Entry 8V9K (electron microscopy, 3.10 A resolution); this record covers chains A and N of the 59 polymer chains in the assembly.

[Chain A]
Molecule: 23S Ribosomal RNA
Organism: Mycolicibacterium smegmatis MC2 155
Sequence (3164 nucleotides; numbered -2 to 3161; the number before each row is that of its first residue; numbers below 1 keep their minus sign (U-2 is residue -2)):
    -2 UUGUAAGUGU UUAAGGGCGC AUGGUGGAUG CCUUGGCACU GGGAGCCGAU GAAGGACGUA
    58 GGAGGCUGCG AUAAGCCUCG GGGAGCUGUC AACCGAGCGU UGAUCCGAGG AUGUCCGAAU
   118 GGGGAAACCC GGCACGAGUG AUGUCGUGUC ACCAGGCGCU GAAUAUAUAG GCGUCUGGGG
   178 GGAACGCGGG GAAGUGAAAC AUCUCAGUAC CCGUAGGAAG AGAAAACAAA AUGUGAUUCC
   238 GUGAGUAGUG GCGAGCGAAA GCGGAGGAUG GCUAAACCGU AUGCAUGUGA UACCGGGUAG
   298 GGGUUGUGUG UGCGGGGUUG UGGGACCUAU CUUUCCGGCU CUACCUGGCU GGAGGGCAGU
   358 GAGAAAAUGU UGUGGUUAGC GGAAAUGGCU UGGGAUGGCC UGCCGUAGAC GGUGAGAGCC
   418 CGGUACGUGA AAACCCGACG UCUGUCUUGA UGGUGUUCCC GAGUAGCAGC GGGCCCGUGG
   478 AAUCUGCUGU GAAUCUGCCG GGACCACCCG GUAAGCCUGA AUACUUCCCA GUGACCGAUA
   538 GCGGAUUAGU ACCGUGAGGG AAUGGUGAAA AGUACCCCGG GAGGGGAGUG AAAGAGUACC
   598 UGAAACCGUG CGCUUACAAU CCGUCAGAGC CCUCGACGUG UCGUGGGGUG AUGGCGUGCC
   658 UUUUGAAGAA UGAGCCUGCG AGUCAGGGAC AUGUCGCGAG GUUAACCCGG GUGGGGUAGC
   718 CGCAGCGAAA GCGAGUCUGA AUAGGGCGUA UCCACACAAG AGUGUGUGGU GUAGUGGUGU
   778 GUUCUGGACC CGAAGCGGAG UGAUCUACCC AUGGCCAGGG UGAAGCGCGG GUAAGACCGC
   838 GUGGAGGCCC GAACCCACUU AGGUUGAAGA CUGAGGGGAU GAGCUGUGGG UAGGGGUGAA
   898 AGGCCAAUCA AACUCCGUGA UAGCUGGUUC UCCCCGAAAU GCAUUUAGGU GCAGCGUCGC
   958 AUGUUUCUUG CCGGAGGUAG AGCUACUGGA UGGCCGAUGG GCCCCACAGG GUUACUGACG
  1018 UCAGCCAAAC UCCGAAUGCC GGUAAGUCCA AGAGUGCGGC AGUGGGACGG CGGGGGAUAA
  1078 GCUCCGUGCG UCGAGAGGGA AACAGCCCAG AUCGCCGGCU AAGGCCCCUA AGCGUGUGCU
  1138 AAGUGGAAAA GGAUGUGCAG UCGCGAAGAC AACCAGGAGG UUGGCUUAGA AGCAGCCACC
  1198 CUUGAAAGAG UGCGUAAUAG CUCACUGGUC AAGUGAUUGU GCGCCGAUAA UGUAGCGGGG
  1258 CUCAAGCACA CCGCCGAAGC CGCGGCAGCC AACGUGUUGG CUGGGUAGGG GAGCGUCCUG
  1318 CAUCCGGUGA AGCCGCCGAG UGAUCGAGUG GUGGAGGGUG UGGGAGUGAG AAUGCAGGCA
  1378 UGAGUAGCGA UUAGGCAAGU GAGAACCUUG CCCGCCGAAA GACCAAGGGU UCCUGGGCCA
  1438 GGCCAGUCCG CCCAGGGUGA GUCGGGACCU AAGGCGAGGC CGACAGGCGU AGUCGAUGGA
  1498 CAACGGGUUG AUAUUCCCGU ACCCGUGUAU GUGCGUCCAU GAUGAAUCAG CGGUACUAAC
  1558 CAUCCAAAAC CACCGUGACC GCACCUUUCG GGGUGUGGCG UUGGUGGGGC UGCAUGGGAC
  1618 CUUCGUUGGU AGUAGUCAAG CGAUGGGGUG ACGCAGGAAG GUAGCCGUAC CGGUCAGUGG
  1678 UAAUACCGGG GUAAGCCUGU AGGGAGUCAG AUAGGUAAAU CCGUCUGGCA UAUAUCCUGA
  1738 GAGGUGAUGC AUAGCCGAGU GAGGCGAAUU CGGUGAUCCU AUGCUGCCGA GAAAAGCCUC
  1798 UAGCGAGGAC AUACACGGCC CGUACCCCAA ACCAACACAG GUGGUCAGGU AGAGAAUACU
  1858 AAGGCGUACG AGUGAACUAU GGUUAAGGAA CUCGGCAAAA UGCCCCCGUA ACUUCGGGAG
  1918 AAGGGGGACC CACAUGGCGU GUAAGCCUUU ACGGCCCAAG CGUGAGUGGG UGGCACAAAC
  1978 CAGUGAGAAG CGACUGUUUA CUAAAAACAC AGGUCCGUGC GAAGUCGCAA GACGAUGUAU
  2038 ACGGACUGAC GCCUGCCCGG UGCUGGAAGG UUAAGAGGAC CCGUUAACUC CCUUUGGGGG
  2098 UGAAGCGGAG AAUUUAAGCC CCAGUAAACG GCGGUGGUAA CUAUAACCAU CCUAAGGUAG
  2158 CGAAAUUCCU UGUCGGGUAA GUUCCGACCU GCACGAAUGG CGUAACGACU UCUCAACUGU
  2218 CUCAACCAUA GACUCGGCGA AAUUGCACUA CGAGUAAAGA UGCUCGUUAC GCGCGGCAGG
  2278 ACGAAAAGAC CCCGGGACCU UCACUACAAC UUGGUAUUGG UGCUCGAUAC GGUUUGUGUA
  2338 GGAUAGGUGG GAGACUGUGA AGCUCACACG CCAGUGUGGG UGGAGUCGUU GUUGAAAUAC
  2398 CACUCUGAUC GUAUUGGGCC UCUAACCUCG GACCGUAUAU CCGGUUCAGG GACAGUGCCU
  2458 GGUGGGUAGU UUAACUGGGG CGGUUGCCUC CUAAAAUGUA ACGGAGGCGC CCAAAGGUUC
  2518 CCUCAACCUG GACGGCAAUC AGGUGUUGAG UGUAAGUGCA CAAGGGAGCU UGACUGCGAG
  2578 ACGGACAUGU CGAGCAGGGA CGAAAGUCGG GACUAGUGAU CCGGCACCUC UGAGUGGAAG
  2638 GGGUGUCGCU CAACGGAUAA AAGGUACCCC GGGGAUAACA GGCUGAUCUU CCCCAAGAGU
  2698 CCAUAUCGAC GGGAUGGUUU GGCACCUCGA UGUCGGCUCG UCGCAUCCUG GGGCUGGAGC
  2758 AGGUCCCAAG GGUUGGGCUG UUCGCCCAUU AAAGCGGCAC GCGAGCUGGG UUUAGAACGU
  2818 CGUGAGACAG UUCGGUCUCU AUCCGCCGCG CGCGUCAGAA GCUUGAGGAA ACCUGUCCCU
  2878 AGUACGAGAG GACCGGGACG GACGAACCUC UGGUAUACCA GUUGUCCCAC CAGGGGCACG
  2938 GCUGGAUAGC CACGUUCGGA CAGGAUAACC GCUGAAAGCA UCUAAGCGGG AAACCUCUUC
  2998 CAAGACCAGG CUUCUCACCC UCUAGGAGGG AUAAGGCCCC CCGCAGACCA CGGGAUUGAU
  3058 AGACCAGACC UGGAAGCCUA GUAAUAGGUG CAGGGAACUG GCACUAACCG GCCGAAAACU
  3118 UACAACACCC CAUAAUCGUU GUAAGAAGAA AACAUUGACG CACC
Unresolved in the structure: -2 to 1, 1567-1604, 3121-3161

[Chain N]
Molecule: 50S ribosomal protein L15
Organism: Mycolicibacterium smegmatis MC2 155
UniProtKB: A0QSG8 (A0QSG8_MYCS2); numbering as in UniProt (aligned over 1-147)
Sequence (147 residues; numbered 1 to 147; the number before each row is that of its first residue):
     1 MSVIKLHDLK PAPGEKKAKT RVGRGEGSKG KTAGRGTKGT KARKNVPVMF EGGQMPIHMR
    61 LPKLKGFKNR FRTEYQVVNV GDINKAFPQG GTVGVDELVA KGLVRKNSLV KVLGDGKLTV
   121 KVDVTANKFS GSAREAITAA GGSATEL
Unresolved in the structure: 1-2

[Chain A / chain N interface]
Pairs across the interface - 141 pairs, chain A then chain N:
  A195(A) - Phe50(N)  base contact
  A244(A) - Lys68(N)  sugar contact
  A244(A) - Arg70(N)  hydrogen bond to the sugar
  C249(A) - Lys63(N)  hydrogen bond to the sugar
  A251(A) - His58(N)  salt bridge to the phosphate
  U658(A) - Lys31(N)  salt bridge to the phosphate
  U659(A) - Lys31(N)  salt bridge to the phosphate
  U659(A) - Lys38(N)  hydrogen bond to the phosphate
  U660(A) - Lys38(N)  salt bridge to the phosphate
  G679(A) - Val22(N)  sugar contact
  G679(A) - Arg24(N)  salt bridge to the phosphate
  G679(A) - Ala33(N)  base contact
  G679(A) - Arg35(N)  hydrogen bond to the base
  U680(A) - Lys19(N)  phosphate contact
  G690(A) - Gly14(N)  hydrogen bond to the sugar
  G690(A) - Glu15(N)  hydrogen bond to the base
  U691(A) - Ala12(N)  sugar contact
  U691(A) - Pro13(N)  sugar contact
  U691(A) - Glu15(N)  hydrogen bond to the sugar
  U714(A) - Lys106(N)  hydrogen bond to the sugar
  G719(A) - Arg105(N)  base contact
  C720(A) - Gln76(N)  base contact
  C720(A) - Arg105(N)  base contact
  A721(A) - Asn79(N)  hydrogen bond to the base
  A721(A) - Leu113(N)  base contact
  A721(A) - Asp115(N)  base contact
  G724(A) - Arg72(N)  base contact
  A725(A) - Lys65(N)  salt bridge to the phosphate
  A725(A) - Gly66(N)  sugar contact
  A725(A) - Phe67(N)  hydrogen bond to the sugar
  A726(A) - Phe67(N)  sugar contact
  A726(A) - Asn69(N)  hydrogen bond to the phosphate
  A727(A) - Asn69(N)  hydrogen bond to the phosphate
  A727(A) - Arg72(N)  salt bridge to the phosphate
  G728(A) - Arg72(N)  hydrogen bond to the base
  G730(A) - Val77(N)  base contact
  G730(A) - Lys111(N)  hydrogen bond to the base
  G730(A) - Leu113(N)  base contact
  G730(A) - Ser130(N)  phosphate contact
  G730(A) - Gly131(N)  hydrogen bond to the phosphate
  A731(A) - Leu113(N)  phosphate contact
  A731(A) - Gly114(N)  hydrogen bond to the phosphate
  A731(A) - Asp115(N)  base contact
  A731(A) - Ser130(N)  hydrogen bond to the phosphate
  A731(A) - Ser132(N)  phosphate contact
  G765(A) - Lys117(N)  salt bridge to the phosphate
  G776(A) - Glu15(N)  sugar contact
  G776(A) - Lys16(N)  sugar contact
  G776(A) - Lys17(N)  hydrogen bond to the sugar
  U777(A) - Lys17(N)  sugar contact
  G778(A) - Lys19(N)  salt bridge to the phosphate
  G778(A) - Thr20(N)  hydrogen bond to the phosphate
  C781(A) - Asn45(N)  hydrogen bond to the phosphate
  C786(A) - Arg35(N)  salt bridge to the phosphate
  C786(A) - Ala42(N)  hydrogen bond to the base
  A919(A) - Lys44(N)  salt bridge to the phosphate
  G920(A) - Thr40(N)  hydrogen bond to the sugar
  G920(A) - Lys44(N)  salt bridge to the phosphate
  C921(A) - Gly39(N)  phosphate contact
  U922(A) - Lys38(N)  salt bridge to the phosphate
  U922(A) - Arg43(N)  base contact
  G923(A) - Arg43(N)  hydrogen bond to the base
  U925(A) - Gly23(N)  hydrogen bond to the sugar
  U925(A) - Lys31(N)  hydrogen bond to the base
  U926(A) - Gly23(N)  phosphate contact
  U926(A) - Arg24(N)  hydrogen bond to the base
  U926(A) - Gly25(N)  hydrogen bond to the phosphate
  U926(A) - Gly30(N)  phosphate contact
  U926(A) - Lys31(N)  hydrogen bond to the phosphate
  C927(A) - Arg24(N)  sugar contact
  C927(A) - Gly25(N)  phosphate contact
  U928(A) - Gly25(N)  phosphate contact
  U928(A) - Glu26(N)  phosphate contact
  U928(A) - Gly27(N)  hydrogen bond to the phosphate
  U928(A) - Ser28(N)  base contact
  A940(A) - Gln54(N)  hydrogen bond to the sugar
  U941(A) - Gly52(N)  hydrogen bond to the sugar
  U941(A) - Gly53(N)  sugar contact
  U941(A) - Gln54(N)  sugar contact
  G946(A) - Thr40(N)  hydrogen bond to the sugar
  G946(A) - Gly52(N)  hydrogen bond to the base
  U947(A) - Thr40(N)  hydrogen bond to the phosphate
  U947(A) - Lys41(N)  phosphate contact
  U947(A) - Val46(N)  phosphate contact
  U947(A) - Phe50(N)  sugar contact
  U947(A) - Gly52(N)  base contact
  G948(A) - Lys41(N)  salt bridge to the phosphate
  G948(A) - Phe50(N)  sugar contact
  G948(A) - Glu51(N)  sugar contact
  G1059(A) - Gly34(N)  phosphate contact
  G1059(A) - Arg35(N)  sugar contact
  G1059(A) - Gly36(N)  phosphate contact
  G1059(A) - Lys41(N)  salt bridge to the phosphate
  U1060(A) - Thr37(N)  hydrogen bond to the phosphate
  A1304(A) - Thr32(N)  phosphate contact
  A1304(A) - Gly36(N)  sugar contact
  G1305(A) - Thr32(N)  hydrogen bond to the phosphate
  G1305(A) - Gly34(N)  hydrogen bond to the phosphate
  G1305(A) - Arg35(N)  hydrogen bond to the phosphate
  G1305(A) - Gly36(N)  hydrogen bond to the phosphate
  G1306(A) - Lys29(N)  salt bridge to the phosphate
  G1308(A) - Lys17(N)  salt bridge to the phosphate
  G1317(A) - Leu6(N)  hydrogen bond to the base
  G1317(A) - His7(N)  base contact
  C1318(A) - Leu6(N)  sugar contact
  C1318(A) - His7(N)  hydrogen bond to the sugar
  A1319(A) - His7(N)  sugar contact
  G1357(A) - His7(N)  base contact
  U1358(A) - His7(N)  sugar contact
  U1358(A) - Lys10(N)  phosphate contact
  G1359(A) - Pro11(N)  sugar contact
  G1360(A) - Lys16(N)  salt bridge to the phosphate
  U1364(A) - Arg21(N)  base contact
  G1365(A) - Arg21(N)  salt bridge to the phosphate
  G1365(A) - Arg24(N)  salt bridge to the phosphate
  A2582(A) - Gln54(N)  hydrogen bond to the base
  C2583(A) - Arg60(N)  hydrogen bond to the base
  A2584(A) - Arg60(N)  hydrogen bond to the sugar
  A2616(A) - Met55(N)  base contact
  A2616(A) - Arg60(N)  hydrogen bond to the sugar
  U2617(A) - Met59(N)  hydrogen bond to the sugar
  U2617(A) - Arg60(N)  sugar contact
  U2617(A) - Leu61(N)  phosphate contact
  U2617(A) - Pro62(N)  phosphate contact
  C2618(A) - Pro62(N)  phosphate contact
  C2618(A) - Lys63(N)  hydrogen bond to the phosphate
  C2619(A) - Lys63(N)  salt bridge to the phosphate
  U2628(A) - Phe67(N)  sugar contact
  U2628(A) - Asn69(N)  sugar contact
  G2629(A) - Phe71(N)  sugar contact
  A2630(A) - Arg70(N)  hydrogen bond to the base
  A2630(A) - Phe71(N)  sugar contact
  G2638(A) - Phe67(N)  base contact
  G2639(A) - Gly66(N)  hydrogen bond to the phosphate
  G2639(A) - Phe67(N)  sugar contact
  G2640(A) - Lys65(N)  phosphate contact
  G2640(A) - Gly66(N)  phosphate contact
  U2641(A) - Lys65(N)  salt bridge to the phosphate
  G2652(A) - Gln54(N)  hydrogen bond to the base
  G2652(A) - Met55(N)  sugar contact
  G2652(A) - Arg60(N)  base contact
Interface residues without a listed pair, chain A (91 interface residues in all): G245, G250, G252, C692, A696, G697, C718, C723, C729, G774, U780, C787, C929, A1058, G1307, G1361, U2585, C2627, G2653
Interface residues without a listed pair, chain N (77 interface residues in all): Leu9, Met49, Ile57, Thr73, Gly102, Phe129

[Overview]
The interface between chain A and chain N involves 91 residues on one side and 77 on the other; the contacts
include 50 hydrogen bonds and 22 salt bridges. Among the polar pairs are G679(A)-Arg35(N), G690(A)-Glu15(N)
and A721(A)-Asn79(N).
Chain A is 23S Ribosomal RNA and chain N is 50S ribosomal protein L15, both from Mycolicibacterium smegmatis
MC2 155; the structure, Cryo-EM structure of the Mycobacterium smegmatis 70S ribosome in complex with
hibernation factor Rv2629 (Balon) (Structure ..., was determined by electron microscopy, deposited together
with 8V9J and 8V9L.
